Entry 8Y3P (electron microscopy, 3.48 A resolution); this record covers chains B and D of the 9 polymer chains in the assembly.

[Chain B]
Molecule: B646L
Source organism: African swine fever virus
UniProt: Q5IZK2 (Q5IZK2_ASF); residues 1-646 here = UniProt positions 1-646
Chain sequence (693 residues; row label = number of the first residue in the row; numbers below 1 keep their minus sign (Met-46 is residue -46)):
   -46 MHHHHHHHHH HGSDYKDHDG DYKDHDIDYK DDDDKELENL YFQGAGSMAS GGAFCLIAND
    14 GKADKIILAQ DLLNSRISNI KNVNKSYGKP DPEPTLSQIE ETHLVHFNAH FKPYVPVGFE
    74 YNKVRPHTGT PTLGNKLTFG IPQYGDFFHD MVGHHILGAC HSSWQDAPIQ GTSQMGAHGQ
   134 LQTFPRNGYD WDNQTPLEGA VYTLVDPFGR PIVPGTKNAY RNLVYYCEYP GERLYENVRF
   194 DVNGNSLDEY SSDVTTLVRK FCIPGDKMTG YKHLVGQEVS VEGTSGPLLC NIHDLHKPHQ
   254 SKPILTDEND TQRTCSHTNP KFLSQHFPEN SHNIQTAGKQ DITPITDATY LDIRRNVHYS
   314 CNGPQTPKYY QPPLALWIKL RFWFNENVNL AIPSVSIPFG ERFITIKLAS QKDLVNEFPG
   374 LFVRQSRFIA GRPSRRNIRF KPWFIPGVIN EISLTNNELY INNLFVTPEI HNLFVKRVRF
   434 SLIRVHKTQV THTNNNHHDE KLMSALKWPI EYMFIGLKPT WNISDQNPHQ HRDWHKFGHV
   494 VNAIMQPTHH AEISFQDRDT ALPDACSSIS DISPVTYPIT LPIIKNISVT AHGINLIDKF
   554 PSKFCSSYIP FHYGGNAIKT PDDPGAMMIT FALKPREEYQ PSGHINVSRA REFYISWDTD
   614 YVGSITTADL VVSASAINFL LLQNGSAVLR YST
Not modelled in the structure: -46 to 70, 249-303, 420-434, 599-605, 635-646
Sequence notes: expression tag (-46 to 0)

[Chain D]
Molecule: Heavy chain of C9
Source organism: Sus scrofa
Chain sequence (125 residues; row label = number of the first residue in the row):
     1 EVKLVESGGG LVQPGGSLRL SCVGSGFTFS SYEINWVRQA PGKGLEWLAV VSKIGDRTYY
    61 ADSVRGRLTI SRDNSQNTAY LQMNSLRTED TARYYCVRAW CASTCLPGDI MDLWGPGVGV
   121 VVSSL
Cystine bridges: Cys22-Cys96

[Interface between chain B and chain D]
Pairs across the interface - 14 pairs, chain B then chain D:
  Asn140(B) with Ala102(D); Ser103(D), hydrogen bond
  Gly141(B) with Trp100(D); Ala102(D)
  Tyr142(B) with Trp100(D), hydrophobic
  Pro149(B) with Trp100(D), hydrophobic
  Glu151(B) with Lys53(D); Trp100(D); Cys101(D), hydrogen bond
  Gly152(B) with Cys101(D); Ala102(D)
  Ala153(B) with Ala102(D)
  Val154(B) with Ala102(D); Ser103(D)
Also at the interface, not in a pair above, chain B (10 interface residues in all): Leu150, Phe381
Also at the interface, not in a pair above, chain D (7 interface residues in all): Cys105, Ile110

[Summary]
The interface between chain B and chain D involves 10 residues on one side and 7 on the other, with 2 hydrogen
bonds. Among the polar pairs are Asn140(B)-Ser103(D) and Glu151(B)-Cys101(D).
Chain B is B646L (African swine fever virus) and chain D is Heavy chain of C9 (Sus scrofa); the structure,
ASFV p72 in complex with Fab C9, was determined by electron microscopy, deposited together with 8ZL9, 8Y3O,
8Y3Q and 8Y3R.
